4N1C - chains A and C of the 3 polymer chains in the assembly; structure by X-ray diffraction, 1.70 A resolution.

Chain A:
Name: immunoglobulin variable light chain domain
From: Homo sapiens
Sequence (109 residues; row label = number of the first residue in the row):
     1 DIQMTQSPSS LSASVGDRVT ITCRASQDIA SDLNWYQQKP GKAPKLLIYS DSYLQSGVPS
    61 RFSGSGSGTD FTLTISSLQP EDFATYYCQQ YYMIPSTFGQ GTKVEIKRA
Disordered / not traced: 108-109
Disulfides: Cys23-Cys88

Chain C:
Name: Lysozyme C
From: Gallus gallus
Notes: EC 3.2.1.17
UniProtKB: P00698 (LYSC_CHICK); residues 1-129 here correspond to UniProt positions 19-147 (UniProt number = residue number + 18)
Sequence (129 residues; numbered 1 to 129; the number before each row is that of its first residue):
     1 KVFGRCELAA AMKRHGLDNY RGYSLGNWVC AAKFESNFNT QATNRNTDGS TDYGILQINS
    61 RWWCNDGRTP GSRNLCNIPC SALLSSDITA SVNCAKKIVS DGNGMNAWVA WRNRCKGTDV
   121 QAWIRGCRL
Disordered / not traced: 66-73, 87-88, 128-129
Disulfides: Cys6-Cys127, Cys30-Cys115, Cys64-Cys80, Cys76-Cys94

How chain A and chain C interact:
Residue-residue contacts (15; chain A residue first):
  Gln27(A) with Gly102(C), hydrogen bond (side chain-backbone)
  Ala30(A) with Arg112(C)
  Ser31(A) with Arg112(C)
  Asp32(A) with Arg112(C), salt bridge; Lys116(C), salt bridge
  Tyr91(A) with Lys116(C), hydrogen bond (backbone-side chain)
  Tyr92(A) with Asn103(C); Asn106(C), hydrogen bond (backbone-side chain); Arg112(C); Lys116(C)
  Met93(A) with Gly102(C); Asn103(C); Gly104(C)
  Ile94(A) with Gly22(C); Tyr23(C), hydrophobic
Also at the interface, not in a pair above, chain C (9 interface residues in all): Arg21

Summary:
8 residues of chain A face 9 of chain C across their interface, with 3 hydrogen bonds and 2 salt bridges.
Polar pairs include Asp32(A)-Arg112(C), Asp32(A)-Lys116(C) and Gln27(A)-Gly102(C).
Chain A is immunoglobulin variable light chain domain (Homo sapiens) and chain C is Lysozyme C (Gallus
gallus); the structure, Structural evidence for antigen receptor evolution, was determined by X-ray
diffraction (same publication as 4N1E).
